6KHA - chains A and B; structure by solution NMR.

[Chain A]
Protein: Insulin A chain
Organism: Bos taurus
Reference sequence: P01317 (INS_BOVIN); residues 1-21 here correspond to UniProt positions 85-105 (UniProt number = residue number + 84)
Chain sequence (21 residues; each row starts with the number of its first residue):
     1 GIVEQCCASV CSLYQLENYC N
Cystine bridges: Cys6-Cys11

[Chain B]
Protein: Insulin B chain
Organism: Bos taurus
Reference sequence: P01317 (INS_BOVIN); residues 1-30 here correspond to UniProt positions 25-54 (UniProt number = residue number + 24)
Chain sequence (30 residues; each row starts with the number of its first residue):
     1 FVNQHLCGSH LVEALYLVCG ERGFFYTPKA

[Interface between chain A and chain B]
Pairs across the interface (36; chain A residue first):
  Gly1(A) with Pro28(B)
  Ile2(A) with Leu11(B); Tyr26(B)
  Val3(A) with Cys7(B); Gly8(B); Leu11(B)
  Cys6(A) with His5(B); Leu6(B); Leu11(B)
  Cys7(A) with His5(B); Leu6(B); Cys7(B), disulfide
  Ala8(A) with His5(B)
  Val10(A) with Asn3(B); Gln4(B); His5(B)
  Cys11(A) with Asn3(B); Gln4(B)
  Ser12(A) with Asn3(B)
  Leu13(A) with Phe1(B); Val2(B); Asn3(B); Val18(B)
  Leu16(A) with Leu11(B); Ala14(B); Leu15(B); Val18(B)
  Glu17(A) with Val18(B); Cys19(B)
  Tyr19(A) with Phe25(B); Tyr26(B); Thr27(B)
  Cys20(A) with Leu15(B); Cys19(B), disulfide; Phe24(B); Phe25(B)
Interface residues without a listed pair, chain A (15 interface residues in all): Asn21
Inter-chain disulfides: Cys7(A)-Cys7(B), Cys20(A)-Cys19(B)

[Summary]
The interface between chain A and chain B involves 15 residues on one side and 18 on the other; the contacts
include 2 disulfide bonds.
Chain A is Insulin A chain and chain B is Insulin B chain, both from Bos taurus; the structure, Solution
structure of bovine insulin amyloid intermediate-2, was determined by solution NMR together with 6KH8 and 6KH9
from the same study.
